PDB entry 8FGY | X-ray diffraction, 2.20 A resolution | chain A

Chain A:
Molecule: Androgen receptor
From: Homo sapiens
Reference sequence: P10275 (ANDR_HUMAN); residue numbers follow UniProt; this construct covers 663-920
Chain sequence (258 residues; numbered 663 to 920; the number before each row is that of its first residue):
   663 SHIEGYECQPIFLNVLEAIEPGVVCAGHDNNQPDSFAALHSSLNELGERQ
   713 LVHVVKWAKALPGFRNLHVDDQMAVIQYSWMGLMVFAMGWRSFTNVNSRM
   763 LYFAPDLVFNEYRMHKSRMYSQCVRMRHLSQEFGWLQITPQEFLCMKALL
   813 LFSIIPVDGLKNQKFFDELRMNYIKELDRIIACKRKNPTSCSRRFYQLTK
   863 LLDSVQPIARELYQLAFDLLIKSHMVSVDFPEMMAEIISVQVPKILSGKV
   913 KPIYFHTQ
Not modelled in the structure: 663-671, 846-851, 919-920
Differences from the reference sequence: engineered mutation His-702 (Leu in P10275), Tyr-875 (His in P10275), Leu-877 (Phe in P10275), Ala-878 (Thr in P10275)
Small-molecule neighbours: 5-alpha-dihydrotestosterone (DHT): His-702, Leu-705, Asn-706, Leu-708, Gly-709, Gln-712, Trp-742, Met-743, Met-746, Val-747, Met-750, Arg-753, Phe-765, Met-781, Leu-874, Leu-877, Ala-878, Phe-892, Met-896
UniProt features mapped onto this chain:
  - binding site (17beta-hydroxy-5alpha-androstan-3-one): Asn-706, Arg-753
  - site: Lys-721 (Interaction with coactivator LXXL and FXXFY motifs), Glu-898 (Interaction with coactivator FXXLF and FXXFY motifs)
  - modified residue: Tyr-916 (Phosphotyrosine)
  - cross-link (Glycyl lysine isopeptide (Lys-Gly)): Lys-846 (interchain with G-Cter in ubiquitin), Lys-848 (interchain with G-Cter in ubiquitin)
  - natural variant: Ile-665 (I665N: In AIS and PAIS), Gln-671 (Q671R: In prostate cancer), Pro-672 (P672H: In PAIS), Ile-673 (I673T: In prostate cancer), Leu-678 (L678P: In AIS), Glu-682 (E682K: In AIS), Pro-683 (P683T: In PAIS), Gly-684 (G684A: Found in prostate cancer), Val-685 (V685I: In AIS), Cys-687 (C687R: In PAIS), Ala-688 (A688V: In PAIS), Gly-689 (G689E: In AIS), 113 further natural variant entries in UniProt
  - mutagenesis: Lys-721 (K721A: Loss of transcription activation in the presence of androgen and of interaction with NCOA2), Trp-742 (W742L: Strongly decreased transcription activation in the presence of androgen), Lys-846 (K846R: Prevents ubiquitination by RNF6. Prevents AR transcriptional activation by RNF14 in absence of hormone), Lys-848 (K848R: Partially prevents ubiquitination by RNF6), Glu-898 (E898A/Q: Reduced transcription activation in the presence of androgen; E898K/R: Loss of transcription activation in the presence of androgen), Tyr-916 (Y916F: Decrease in CSK-induced phosphorylation)
From the paper describing this entry:
  - conformationally variable residues (loop rearrangement, side-chain flip): Asn-759 to Arg-761, Met-781, Leu-881, Lys-884 to Phe-892
  - contacts within the chain: Leu-877/Leu-881
  - mutagenesis - L702H/H875Y/F877L/T878A: increased expression in response to pruxelutamide
  - mutagenesis - L702H/H875Y/F877L/T878A: increased expression in response to enzalutamide
  - mutagenesis - W742L: increased expression in response to bicalutamide
  - mutagenesis - W742L: unchanged expression in response to pruxelutamide
  - mutagenesis - L702H/F877L, L702H: decreased expression in response to 5-alpha-dihydrotestosterone
  - binding site for 5-alpha-dihydrotestosterone: Met-781
  - mutagenesis - L702H/H875Y: increased expression in response to 5-alpha-dihydrotestosterone

Overview:
Ligands of chain A: 5-alpha-dihydrotestosterone. From UniProt: residues binding
17beta-hydroxy-5alpha-androstan-3-one Asn-706 and Arg-753 and 6 mutagenesis sites. The paper reports a binding
site for 5-alpha-dihydrotestosterone at Met-781; L702H/F877L and L702H reduce expression in response to
5-alpha-dihydrotestosterone; 5 substitutions were tested in all.
Chain A is Androgen receptor (Homo sapiens); the structure, Crystal structure of mutant Androgen Receptor
ligand binding domain L702H/H875Y/F877L/T878A with DHT, was determined by X-ray diffraction, deposited
together with 8FGZ, 8FH0, 8FH1 and 8FH2.
